PDB entry 7RDX | electron microscopy, 3.10 A resolution | chains A and P of the 8 polymer chains in the assembly

[Chain A]
Molecule: RNA-directed RNA polymerase
Source organism: Severe acute respiratory syndrome coronavirus 2
Notes: EC 2.7.7.48
UniProt: P0DTD1 (R1AB_SARS2); residues 1-932 here correspond to UniProt positions 4393-5324 (UniProt number = residue number + 4392)
Chain sequence (932 residues; numbered 1 to 932; the number before each row is that of its first residue):
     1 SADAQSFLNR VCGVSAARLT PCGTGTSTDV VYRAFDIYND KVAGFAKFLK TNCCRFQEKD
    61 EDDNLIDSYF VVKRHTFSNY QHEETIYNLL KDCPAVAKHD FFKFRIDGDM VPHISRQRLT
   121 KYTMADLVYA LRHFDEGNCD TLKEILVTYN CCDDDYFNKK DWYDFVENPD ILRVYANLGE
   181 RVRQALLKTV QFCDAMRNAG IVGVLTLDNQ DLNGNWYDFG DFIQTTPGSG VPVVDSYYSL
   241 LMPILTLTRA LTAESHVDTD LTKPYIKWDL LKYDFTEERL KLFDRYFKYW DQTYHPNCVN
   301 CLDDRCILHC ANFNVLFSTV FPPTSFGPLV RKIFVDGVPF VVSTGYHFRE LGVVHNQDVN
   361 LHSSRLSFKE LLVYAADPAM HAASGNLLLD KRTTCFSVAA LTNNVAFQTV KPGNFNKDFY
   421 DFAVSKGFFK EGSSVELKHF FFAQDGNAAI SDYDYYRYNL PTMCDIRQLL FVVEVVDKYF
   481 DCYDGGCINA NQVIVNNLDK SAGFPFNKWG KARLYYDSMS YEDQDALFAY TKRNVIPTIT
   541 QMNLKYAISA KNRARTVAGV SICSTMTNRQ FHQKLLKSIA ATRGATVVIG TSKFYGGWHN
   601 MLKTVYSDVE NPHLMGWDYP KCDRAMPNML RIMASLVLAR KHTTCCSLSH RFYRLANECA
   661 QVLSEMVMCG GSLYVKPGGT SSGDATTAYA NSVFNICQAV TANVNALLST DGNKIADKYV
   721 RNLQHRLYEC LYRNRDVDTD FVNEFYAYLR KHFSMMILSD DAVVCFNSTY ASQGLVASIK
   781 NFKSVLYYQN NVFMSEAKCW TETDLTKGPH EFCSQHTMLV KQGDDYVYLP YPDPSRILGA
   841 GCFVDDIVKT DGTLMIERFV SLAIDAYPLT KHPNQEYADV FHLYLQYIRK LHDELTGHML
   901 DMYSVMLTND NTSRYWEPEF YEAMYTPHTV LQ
Unresolved in the structure: 1-2, 930-932
Metal / ion sites: Mg2+: Asn209, Asp218 (together with ADP); Zn2+ site 1: His295, Cys301, Cys306, Cys310; Zn2+ site 2: Cys487, His642, Cys645, Cys646
Small-molecule neighbours:
  - chapso (1N7), molecule 1: Arg197, Val231, Lys288, Tyr289, Trp290, Asp291
  - chapso (1N7), molecule 2: Val202, Gly203, Val204, Asp221, Ile223, Val231, Val233, Arg733
  - chapso (1N7), molecule 3: Tyr903, Ser904, Val905
  - ADP (adenosine-5'-diphosphate): Phe35, Lys50, Asn52, Cys53, Lys73, His75, Asn79, Arg116, Asp208, Asn209, Tyr217, Asp218, Gly220, Asp221
Curated features (UniProtKB/Swiss-Prot):
  - region: Lys545 to Arg555 (Interaction with RMP Remdesivir), Thr582 to Pro620 (RdRp Palm N-ter)
  - active site: Ser759, Asp760, Asp761
  - binding site (Mn(2+)): Asn209, Asp218
  - binding site (Zn(2+)): His295, Cys301, Cys306, Cys310, Cys487, His642, Cys645, Cys646
  - site: Gln932 (Cleavage)

[Chain P]
Molecule: Product RNA
Sequence (35 nucleotides; row label = number of the first residue in the row):
     1 CGCGUAGCAU GCUACGUCAU UCUCCUAAGA AGCUA
Unresolved in the structure: 1

[Chain A / chain P interface]
Pairs across the interface (19; chain A residue first):
  Arg513(A) - G29(P)  salt bridge to the phosphate
  Leu758(A) - A35(P)  phosphate contact
  Ser759(A) - A35(P)  hydrogen bond to the phosphate
  Asp760(A) - A35(P)  hydrogen bond to the phosphate
  Cys813(A) - U34(P)  phosphate contact
  Ser814(A) - U34(P)  phosphate contact
  Ser814(A) - A35(P)  hydrogen bond to the phosphate
  Gln815(A) - U34(P)  sugar contact
  Arg836(A) - C33(P)  salt bridge to the phosphate
  Arg836(A) - U34(P)  salt bridge to the phosphate
  Ala840(A) - C33(P)  phosphate contact
  Lys849(A) - G32(P)  salt bridge to the phosphate
  Met855(A) - A31(P)  sugar contact
  Arg858(A) - A31(P)  sugar contact
  Arg858(A) - G32(P)  salt bridge to the phosphate
  Ser861(A) - G32(P)  sugar contact
  Leu862(A) - G32(P)  phosphate contact
  Asp865(A) - G32(P)  hydrogen bond to the sugar
  Asp865(A) - C33(P)  sugar contact
Interface residues without a listed pair, chain A (18 interface residues in all): Asp499, Asp761, Glu857
Interface residues without a listed pair, chain P (7 interface residues in all): A30

[Summary]
The interface between chain A and chain P involves 18 residues on one side and 7 on the other; the contacts
include 4 hydrogen bonds and 5 salt bridges. Polar contacts include Asp865(A)-G32(P), Ser759(A)-A35(P) and
Asp760(A)-A35(P).
Chain A is RNA-directed RNA polymerase (Severe acute respiratory syndrome coronavirus 2) and chain P is
Product RNA; the structure, SARS-CoV-2 replication-transcription complex bound to nsp13 helicase -
nsp13(2)-RTC - open class, was determined by electron microscopy, deposited together with 7RDY, 7RDZ, 7RE0,
7RE1, 7RE2 and 7RE3.
